Entry 6CAC (X-ray diffraction, 1.79 A resolution); this record covers chain A.

# Chain A
Molecule: Metallo-beta-lactamase type 2
From: Klebsiella pneumoniae
Notes: EC 3.5.2.6
Reference sequence: C7C422 (BLAN1_KLEPN); the construct has insertions or renumbered stretches relative to UniProt, so the offset changes along the chain: 39-74 = UniProt 39-74; 76-271 = UniProt 75-270
Sequence (235 residues; row label = number of the first residue in the row):
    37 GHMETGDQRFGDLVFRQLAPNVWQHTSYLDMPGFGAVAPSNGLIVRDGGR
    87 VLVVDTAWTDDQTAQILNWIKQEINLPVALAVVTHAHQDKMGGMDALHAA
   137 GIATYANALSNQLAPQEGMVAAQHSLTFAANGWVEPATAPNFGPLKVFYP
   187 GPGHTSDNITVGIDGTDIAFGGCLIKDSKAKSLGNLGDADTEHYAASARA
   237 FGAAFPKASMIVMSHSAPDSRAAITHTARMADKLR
Unresolved in the structure: 271
Construct notes: expression tag (37-38); insertion (75)
Swiss-Prot annotation at these positions:
  - binding site (Zn(2+)): His121, His123, Asp125, His190, Cys209, His251
  - binding site (substrate): Lys212, Asn221
Ion coordination: Ni2+ site 1: Gly37, His38 (shared with 1 residue of chain C); Ca2+: Asp96, Asp131; Zn2+: His121, His123, His190; Cd2+: Asp125, Cys209, His251; Co2+ site 1: Glu153, Asp224 (shared with 1 residue of chain B); Ni2+ site 2: His160 (shared with 1 residue of chain D); Co2+ site 2: Glu228 (shared with 2 residues of chain B); Ni2+ site 3 near His262 (its only coordinating residue here)

# Summary
Gly37 and His38 coordinate Ni2+ site 1. Asp96 and Asp131 form the Ca2+ site. UniProt lists 6 Zn2+-binding
residues and substrate-binding residues Lys212 and Asn221.
Chain A is Metallo-beta-lactamase type 2 (Klebsiella pneumoniae); the structure, Crystal structure of NDM-1
metallo-beta-lactamase harboring an insertion of a Pro residue in L3 loop, was determined by X-ray diffraction
(same publication as 6C6I).
